Entry 6RHF (X-ray diffraction, 1.07 A resolution); this record covers chains A and B.

# Chain A (and B)
Name: Multi-sensor hybrid histidine kinase
Source organism: Chloroflexus aggregans (strain MD-66 / DSM 9485)
Notes: chain B of this document is another copy of the same molecule, construct and numbering; everything in this record applies to it too
Reference sequence: B8GAY9 (B8GAY9_CHLAD); residue numbers follow UniProt; this construct covers 47-153
Sequence (113 residues; each row starts with the number of its first residue):
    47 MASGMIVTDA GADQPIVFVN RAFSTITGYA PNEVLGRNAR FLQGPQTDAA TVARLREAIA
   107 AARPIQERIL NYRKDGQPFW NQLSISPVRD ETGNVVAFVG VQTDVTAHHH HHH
Not modelled in the structure: 47, 154-159 (chain B: 47, 153-159)
Sequence notes: variant Ala-85 (Cys in B8GAY9); expression tag (154-159)
Residues lining bound ligands: FMN (flavin mononucleotide): Ile-52, Thr-54, Gln-60, Asn-84, Ala-85, Arg-86, Leu-88, Gln-89, Val-98, Leu-101, Arg-102, Ile-105, Ile-115, Asn-117, Asn-127, Leu-129, Ile-131, Phe-144, Val-145, Gly-146, Gln-148

# Chain A / chain B interface
Residue-residue contacts (36):
  Ser-49(A) with Asp-136(B), hydrogen bond
  Met-51(A) with Val-53(B), hydrophobic; Val-134(B), hydrophobic; Val-142(B), hydrophobic; Ala-143(B), hydrophobic
  Val-53(A) with Met-51(B), hydrophobic
  Val-63(A) with Phe-64(B)
  Phe-64(A) with Val-63(B); Phe-64(B), hydrophobic
  Asn-66(A) with Val-142(B)
  Gln-112(A) with Glu-137(B)
  Gln-128(A) with Glu-137(B), hydrogen bond
  Leu-129(A) with Glu-137(B)
  Ser-130(A) with Glu-137(B), hydrogen bond
  Val-134(A) with Met-51(B), hydrophobic; Val-145(B), hydrophobic; Val-147(B), hydrophobic
  Arg-135(A) with Val-147(B)
  Asp-136(A) with Ser-49(B), hydrogen bond; Val-147(B); Thr-149(B)
  Glu-137(A) with Gln-112(B); Gln-128(B), hydrogen bond; Leu-129(B); Ser-130(B); Thr-149(B), hydrogen bond (backbone-side chain)
  Thr-138(A) with Thr-149(B)
  Val-142(A) with Ser-49(B); Met-51(B), hydrophobic; Asn-66(B)
  Ala-143(A) with Met-51(B), hydrophobic
  Val-145(A) with Val-134(B), hydrophobic
  Val-147(A) with Val-134(B), hydrophobic; Arg-135(B); Asp-136(B)
  Thr-149(A) with Asp-136(B)

# In short
20 residues of chain A face 19 of chain B across their interface, with 6 hydrogen bonds. Polar contacts
include Ser-49(A)/Asp-136(B), Gln-128(A)/Glu-137(B) and Ser-130(A)/Glu-137(B). Ligands of chain A: flavin
mononucleotide.
Chain A and chain B are both Multi-sensor hybrid histidine kinase (Chloroflexus aggregans (strain MD-66 / DSM
9485)); the structure, Structure of Chloroflexus aggregans Cagg_3753 LOV domain C85A variant (CagFbFP), was
determined by X-ray diffraction, deposited together with 6RHG.
